6D7C - chains A and J of the 6 polymer chains in the assembly; structure by X-ray diffraction, 2.95 A resolution.

[Chain A]
Molecule: Hemagglutinin HA1 chain
Organism: Influenza A virus
UniProtKB: A0A0C4ZYE2 (A0A0C4ZYE2_9INFA); residues 1-321 here correspond to UniProt positions 19-339 (UniProt number = residue number + 18)
Chain sequence (321 residues; numbered 1 to 321; the number before each row is that of its first residue):
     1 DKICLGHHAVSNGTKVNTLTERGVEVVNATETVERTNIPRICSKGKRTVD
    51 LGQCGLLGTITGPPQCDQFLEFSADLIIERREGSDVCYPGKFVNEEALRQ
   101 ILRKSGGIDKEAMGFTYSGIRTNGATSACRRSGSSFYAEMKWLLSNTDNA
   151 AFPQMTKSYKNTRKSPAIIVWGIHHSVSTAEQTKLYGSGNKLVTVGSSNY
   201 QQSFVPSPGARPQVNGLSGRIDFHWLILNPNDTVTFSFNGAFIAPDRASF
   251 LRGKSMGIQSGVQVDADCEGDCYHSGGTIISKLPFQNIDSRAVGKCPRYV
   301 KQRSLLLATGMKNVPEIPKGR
Disordered / not traced: 317-321
Cystine bridges: C42-C268, C54-C66, C87-C129, C272-C296
Covalent attachments: N-acetylglucosamine (NAG) linked to N231
Construct notes: conflict R47 (Lys65 in A0A0C4ZYE2), I227 (Met245 in A0A0C4ZYE2)
From the paper describing this entry:
  - post-translational modification sites: N231
  - specificity-determining residues: L217
  - mutagenesis - V177K/K184T/G219S: increased binding to human-type receptor

[Chain J]
Molecule: Hemagglutinin HA2 chain
Organism: Influenza A virus
UniProtKB: S4V1Z7 (S4V1Z7_9INFA); residues 1-221 here correspond to UniProt positions 340-560 (UniProt number = residue number + 339)
Chain sequence (221 residues; numbered 1 to 221; the number before each row is that of its first residue):
     1 GLFGAIAGFIENGWEGLINGWYGFRHQNAQGEGTAADYKSTQSAIDQITG
    51 KLNRLIEKTNQQFELIDNEFNEVEKQIGNVINWTRDSITEVWSYNAELLV
   101 AMENQHTIDLADSEMDKLYERVKRQLRENAEEDGTGCFEIFHKCDDDCMA
   151 SIRNNTYDHSKYREEAMQNRIQIDPVKLSSGYKDVILWFSFGASCFILLA
   201 IVMGLVFICVKNGNMRCTICI
Disordered / not traced: 172-221
Cystine bridges: C144-C148
Covalent attachments: N-acetylglucosamine (NAG) linked to N82
From the paper describing this entry:
  - post-translational modification sites: N82

[Chain A / chain J interface]
Residue-residue contacts - 4 pairs, chain A then chain J:
  A97(A) - Q76(J)
  Q100(A) - N79(J)  hydrogen bond
  I101(A) - K75(J)
  R298(A) - E90(J)  salt bridge
Interface residues without a listed pair, chain A (6 interface residues in all): E96, N199
Interface residues without a listed pair, chain J (6 interface residues in all): N71, Y94

[Summary]
The chain A/chain J interface involves 6 residues from each chain; the contacts include 1 hydrogen bond and 1
salt bridge. Polar pairs include R298(A)-E90(J) and Q100(A)-N79(J). Covalently linked N-acetylglucosamine: at
N231(A). N-acetylglucosamine is covalently linked to N82(J). From the paper: V177K/K184T/G219S of chain A
increase binding to human-type receptor; the specificity determinant L217(A).
Here chain A is Hemagglutinin HA1 chain and chain J is Hemagglutinin HA2 chain, both from Influenza A virus.
Entry 6D7C (The crystal structure of hemagglutinin from A/Hong Kong/61/2016 H7N9 influenza virus) was
determined by X-ray diffraction together with 6D7U, 6D8B and 6D8D from the same study.
